7PAO - chains c and 3 of the 56 polymer chains in the assembly; structure by electron microscopy, 7.00 A resolution (low resolution: residue-level contacts below are approximate; hydrogen-bond / salt-bridge calls are withheld).

Chain c:
Name: 50S ribosomal protein L4
From: Mycoplasma pneumoniae M129
UniProt: P75579 (RL4_MYCPN); numbering as in UniProt (aligned over 1-212)
Sequence (212 residues; numbered 1 to 212; the number before each row is that of its first residue):
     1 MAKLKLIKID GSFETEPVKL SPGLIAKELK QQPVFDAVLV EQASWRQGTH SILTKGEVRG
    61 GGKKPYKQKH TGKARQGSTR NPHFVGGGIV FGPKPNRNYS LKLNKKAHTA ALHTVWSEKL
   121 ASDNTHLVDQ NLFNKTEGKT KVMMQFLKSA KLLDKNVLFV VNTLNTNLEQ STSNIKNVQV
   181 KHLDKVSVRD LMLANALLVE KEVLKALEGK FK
Unresolved in the structure: 1, 212

Chain 3:
Molecule: 23S ribosomal RNA
From: Mycoplasma pneumoniae M129
Sequence (2907 nucleotides; numbered 1 to 2907; the number before each row is that of its first residue):
     1 UACAAUAAGU UACUAAGGGC UUAUGGUGGA UGCCUUGGCA CUAAUAGGCG AUGAAGGACG
    61 UGUUAACCUG CGAUAAGCUU CGGGUAGGUG GUAAGAACCU CAGAUCCGGA GAUUUCCGAA
   121 UGGAGCAAUC CGGUAGUUGG AAACAGCUAU CAUUAAUUGA UGAAUAAAUA GUCAAUUAAA
   181 GCAAUACGUG GUGAAGUGAA ACAUCUCAGU AGCCACAGGA AAAGAAAACG AAUGUGAUUC
   241 CGUGUGUAGU GGCGAGCGAA AGCGGAACAG GCCAAACUUA UCAUUAGAUA GGGGUUGUAG
   301 GGCUUGCAAU GUGGACUUGA AAACGAUAGA AGAAGCUGUU GGAAAGCAGC GCGCAAAAGG
   361 GUGAUAGCCC CGUAUUUGAA AUUGUUUUCA UACCUAGCGA GAUCCCUGAG UAGCUCGGAA
   421 AACGUUAUUU UGAGUGAAUC UGCCCAGACC AUUGGGUAAG CCUAAAUACU AAUUAGUGAC
   481 CGAUAGCGAA ACAGUACCGU GAGGGAAAGG UGAAAAGAAC CCAGAGAUGG GAGUGAAAUA
   541 GAUUCUGAAA CCAUAUGCCU ACAACGUGUC AGAGCACAUU AAUGUGUGAU GGCGUGCGUU
   601 UUGAAGUAUG AGCCGGCGAG UUAUGAUAGC AAGCGUUAGU UAACCAGGAG AUGGGGAGCU
   661 GUAGCGAAAG CGAGUUUUAA AAGAGCGUUU GUUUGUUAUU AUAGACCCGA AACGGGUUGA
   721 GCUAGUCAUG AGCAGGUUGA AGGUUGAGUA ACAUCAACUG GAGGACCGAA CCGACUCUCG
   781 UUGAAACGAU AGCGGAUGAC UUGUGAUUAG GGGUGAAAUU CCAAUCGAAA UCCGUGAUAG
   841 CUGGUUCUCG UCGAAAUAGC UUUAAGGCUA GCGUGAGAUC ACAAAUAAGU GGAGGUAAAG
   901 CUACUGAAUG UAUGAUGGCG CCACCUAGGC GUACUGAAUA CAAUUAAACU CUGAAUGCCA
   961 UUUAUUUUAU UCUCGCAGUC AGACAGUGGG GGAUAAGCUU CAUUGUCAAG AGGGGAAGAG
  1021 CCCAGAUCAU UAAAUAAGGU CCCCAAAAUA UACUAAGUGG AAAAGGAUGU GAAAGUGCUA
  1081 AAACAGCAAG GAUGUUGGCU UAGAAGCAGC CAUCGUUUAA AGAGUGCGUA ACAGCUCACU
  1141 UGUCGAGUGU UUUUGCGCCG AAGAUGUAAC GGGGCUAAGU AUAUUACCGA AUUUAUGGAU
  1201 AAGAUUUAUA UCUUGUGGUA GACGAGCGUU GUAUUGGAGU UGAAGUCAAA GCGUGAGCAU
  1261 UGGUGGAUCC AAUACAAGUG AGAAUGCCGG CAUGAGUAAC GCUUGGGAGU GAGAAUCUCC
  1321 CAAACCGAUU GACUAAGGUU UCCUGGACCA GGGUCGUCCU UCCAGGGUUA GUCUGGACCU
  1381 AAGCUGAGGC UGAAAAGCGU AGGCGAUGGA CAACAGGUUA AUAUUCCUGU ACUUACAGUU
  1441 AGACUGAUGG AGUGACAAAG AAGGUUUUCC ACCCCCAUAA UUGGAUUUGG GGAUAAAUCA
  1501 UAAGGUGGUA CAAUAGGCAA AUCCGUUGUG CAUAACAUUG AGUGAUGAUG UCGAGUGAAU
  1561 GAGUGAUCAA GUAGCGAAGG UGGUAUUAAU CAUGCUUUCA AGAAAAGCUU CUAGGGUUAA
  1621 UCUAGCUGUA ACCAGUACCG AGAACGAACA CACGUAGUCA AGGAGAGGAU CCUAAGGUUA
  1681 GCGAGUGAAC UAUAGCCAAG GAACUCUGCA AAUUAACCCC GUAAGUUAGC GAGAAGGGGU
  1741 GCUUAUGUAA AAGUAAGCCG CAGUGAAGAA CGAGGGGGGA CUGUUUAACU AAAACACAAC
  1801 UCUAUGCCAA ACCGUAAGGU GAUGUAUAUG GGGUGACACC UGCCCAGUGC UGGAAGGUUA
  1861 AAGAAGGAGG UUAGCGCAAG CGAAGCUUUU AACUGAAGCC CCAGUGAACG GCGGCCGUAA
  1921 CUAUAACGGU CCUAAGGUAG CGAAAUUCCU AGUCGGGUAA AUUCCGUCCC GCUUGAAUGG
  1981 UGUAACCAUC UCUUGACUGU CUCGGCUAUA GACUCGGUGA AAUCCAGGUA CGGGUGAAGA
  2041 CACCCGUUAG GCGCAACGGG ACGGAAAGAC CCCGUGAAGC UUUACUGUAG CUUAAUAUUG
  2101 AUCAGGACAU UAUCAUGUAG AGAAUAGGUA GGAGCAAUCG AUGCAAGUUC GCUAGGACUU
  2161 GUUGAUGCGA AAGGUGGAAU ACUACCCUUG GUUGUGUGCU GUUCUAAUUG GUAACUGUUA
  2221 UCCAGUUUCA AGACAGUGUU AGGUGGGCAG UUUGACUGGG GCGGUCGCCU CCUAAAAGGU
  2281 AACGGAGGCG UACAAAGGUA CCUUCAGUAC GGUUGGAAAU CGUAUGUAGA GUGUAAUGGU
  2341 GUAAGGGUGC UUGACUGUGA GACAUACAGG UCGAACAGGU GAGAAAUCAG GUCAUAGUGA
  2401 UCCGGUGGUC CAGUAUGGAA UGGCCAUCGC UCAACGGAUA AAAGCUACUC CGGGGAUAAC
  2461 AGGCUGAUAC UGCCCAAGAG UUCAUAUCGA CGGCAGUGUU UGGCACCUCG AUGUCGACUC
  2521 AUCUCAUCCU CGAGCUGAAG CAGGUUCGAA GGGUUCGGCU GUUCGCCGAU UAAAGAGAUA
  2581 CGUGAGUUGG GUUCAAACCG UCGUGAGACA GGUUGGUCCC UAUCUAUUGU GCCCGUAGGA
  2641 AGAUUGAAGA GUGUUGCUUC UAGUACGAGA GGACCGAAGC GAGGACACCU CUUAUGCUCC
  2701 AGUUGUAGCG CCAGCUGCAC CGCUGGGUAG UAACGUGUCU AUUAGAUAAA CGCUGAAAGC
  2761 AUCUAAGUGU GAAACUAUCU CAAAGAUUAA UCUUCCCAUU UCGCAAGAAA GUAAGAGCCG
  2821 UCAAAGACGA UGACGUUGAU AGGUUACAGG UGUAAGCAUA GUGAUAUGUU GAGCUGAGUA
  2881 AUACUAAUUG CUCGAGGACU UAUUGGA
Unresolved in the structure: 1-7, 923-927, 1560-1569, 2901-2907

Chain c / chain 3 interface:
Contacting residue pairs (137):
  Lys30(c) with G633(3); C634(3)
  Gln42(c) with A479(3)
  Ser44(c) with G650(3); A651(3)
  Trp45(c) with A479(3); G650(3)
  Arg46(c) with A479(3); C480(3)
  Gln47(c) with C41(3); U477(3); G478(3); A479(3); A649(3)
  Gly48(c) with A40(3)
  Thr49(c) with A40(3); G478(3); C480(3)
  His50(c) with C480(3)
  Ser51(c) with A40(3)
  Ile52(c) with G1278(3)
  Leu53(c) with G486(3); C487(3)
  Lys55(c) with C708(3); G836(3)
  Val58(c) with G836(3)
  Arg59(c) with C487(3); G488(3); G494(3); G505(3)
  Gly60(c) with G504(3); G505(3); C832(3); C833(3)
  Gly61(c) with C832(3); C833(3)
  Lys63(c) with U831(3); C832(3)
  Lys64(c) with G709(3); A710(3); A711(3)
  Gln68(c) with A710(3); C2451(3); G2452(3)
  Lys69(c) with A2067(3); C2451(3); G2452(3)
  His70(c) with A2066(3); A2067(3)
  Thr71(c) with U1285(3); A2067(3)
  Gly72(c) with U1285(3); A2066(3); A2067(3)
  Lys73(c) with U1285(3); G1286(3)
  Ala74(c) with U1285(3); G1286(3)
  Arg75(c) with G709(3); U842(3); A2067(3); G2452(3); G2453(3)
  Gln76(c) with G1286(3); C1287(3)
  Gly77(c) with G709(3); A710(3)
  Ser78(c) with G709(3)
  Asn81(c) with C708(3)
  His83(c) with C708(3); G1286(3); C1287(3)
  Phe84(c) with C1287(3)
  Val85(c) with A485(3); C1287(3); C1288(3)
  Ile89(c) with G618(3); A619(3); G1278(3)
  Val90(c) with G704(3); G836(3)
  Phe91(c) with A619(3); G620(3); U621(3)
  Gly92(c) with G1278(3)
  Pro93(c) with G1278(3)
  Pro95(c) with A40(3)
  Arg97(c) with U622(3); A623(3)
  Asn98(c) with A623(3); U624(3)
  Leu101(c) with G695(3); U696(3)
  Lys102(c) with U640(3); U693(3); U694(3); G695(3)
  Leu103(c) with U641(3)
  Asn104(c) with U640(3); U641(3); U693(3)
  Lys105(c) with U641(3); G653(3); G654(3)
  Lys106(c) with C634(3); G635(3); G639(3); U640(3)
  Ala107(c) with G633(3)
  His108(c) with U652(3); G653(3)
  Gly138(c) with A355(3)
  Lys139(c) with A355(3)
  Thr140(c) with C354(3); A355(3)
  Met144(c) with C354(3)
  Asn156(c) with U1235(3)
  Gln170(c) with A355(3); A356(3)
  Ser173(c) with A356(3); A357(3)
  Asn174(c) with G353(3); C354(3); A357(3)
  Ile175(c) with A357(3)
  Lys181(c) with G648(3); G650(3)
  Asp184(c) with A651(3)
  Lys185(c) with G647(3); G648(3); G650(3); A651(3)
  Ser187(c) with A651(3)
  Arg189(c) with A1233(3); U1234(3)
  Asp190(c) with G648(3)
  Leu193(c) with U1234(3)
Other interface residues (no listed pair), chain c (79 interface residues in all): Pro33, Val40, Ala43, Thr54, Gly56, Gly62, Thr79, Arg80, Asn96, Thr109, Lys141, Lys176, Val186
Other interface residues (no listed pair), chain 3 (74 interface residues in all): C39, A358, A506, C617, C706, C707, G2068, A2069

In short:
79 residues of chain c and 74 residues of chain 3 are in contact.
Chain c is 50S ribosomal protein L4 and chain 3 is 23S ribosomal RNA, both from Mycoplasma pneumoniae M129;
the structure, 70S ribosome with EF-G, A*- and P/E-site tRNAs in Mycoplasma pneumoniae cells, was determined
by electron microscopy together with 7OOC, 7OOD, 7P6Z, 7PAH, 7PAI, 7PAJ and 23 further entries from the same
study.
